5D0T - chains H and I of the 28 polymer chains in the assembly; structure by X-ray diffraction, 2.60 A resolution.

[Chain H]
Name: Proteasome subunit beta type-2
Source organism: Saccharomyces cerevisiae (strain ATCC 204508 / S288c)
Notes: EC 3.4.25.1
UniProt: P25043 (PSB2_YEAST); residues 1-232 here correspond to UniProt positions 30-261 (UniProt number = residue number + 29)
Amino-acid sequence (232 residues; each row starts with the number of its first residue):
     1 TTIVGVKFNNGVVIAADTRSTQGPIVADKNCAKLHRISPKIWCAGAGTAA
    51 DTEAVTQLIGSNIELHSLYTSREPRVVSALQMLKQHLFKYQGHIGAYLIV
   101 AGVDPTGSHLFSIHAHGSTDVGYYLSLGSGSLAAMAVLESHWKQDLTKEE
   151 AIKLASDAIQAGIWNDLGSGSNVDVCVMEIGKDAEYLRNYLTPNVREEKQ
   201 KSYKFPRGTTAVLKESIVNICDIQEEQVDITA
Unresolved in the structure: 227-232
Residues lining bound ligands: ALD (N-[(benzyloxy)carbonyl]-L-leucyl-N-[(2S)-1-hydroxy-4-methylpentan-2-yl]-L-leucinamide): His114, His116, Ser118, Asp120
Swiss-Prot annotation at these positions:
  - active site: Thr1 (Nucleophile)
From the paper describing this entry:
  - catalytic residues: Lys33 (proposed by the authors, not directly observed)

[Chain I]
Name: Proteasome subunit beta type-3
Source organism: Saccharomyces cerevisiae (strain ATCC 204508 / S288c)
Notes: EC 3.4.25.1
UniProt: P25451 (PSB3_YEAST); residues 0-204 here correspond to UniProt positions 1-205 (UniProt number = residue number + 1)
Amino-acid sequence (205 residues; each row starts with the number of its first residue; numbering starts at 0):
     0 MSDPSSINGGIVVAMTGKDCVAIACDLRLGSQSLGVSNKFEKIFHYGHVF
    50 LGITGLATDVTTLNEMFRYKTNLYKLKEERAIEPETFTQLVSSSLYERRF
   100 GPYFVGPVVAGINSKSGKPFIAGFDLIGCIDEAKDFIVSGTASDQLFGMC
   150 ESLYEPNLEPEDLFETISQALLNAADRDALSGWGAVVYIIKKDEVVKRYL
   200 KMRQD
Unresolved in the structure: 0
Metal / ion sites: Mg2+ site 1: Asp177, Ser180; Mg2+ site 2: Asp204 (shared with 2 residues of chain Y)
Swiss-Prot annotation at these positions:
  - modified residue: Ser30 (Phosphoserine)
  - cross-link: Lys69 (Glycyl lysine isopeptide (Lys-Gly) (interchain with G-Cter in ubiquitin))

[How chain H and chain I interact]
Pairs across the interface - 58 pairs, chain H then chain I:
  Ile25(H) - Asp143(I)
  Ile25(H) - Phe146(I)  hydrophobic
  Val26(H) - Phe146(I)
  Ala27(H) - Asp130(I)
  Ala27(H) - Phe146(I)  hydrophobic
  Asp28(H) - Asp130(I)
  Lys29(H) - Glu150(I)  salt bridge
  Ala49(H) - Cys128(I)  hydrophobic
  Ala50(H) - Tyr95(I)
  Ala50(H) - Ile126(I)  hydrophobic
  Ala50(H) - Cys128(I)
  Asp51(H) - Tyr95(I)  hydrogen bond
  Asp51(H) - Arg98(I)  salt bridge
  Ala54(H) - Tyr95(I)
  Tyr90(H) - Phe99(I)  hydrophobic
  His93(H) - Arg98(I)  hydrogen bond (backbone-side chain)
  His93(H) - Phe99(I)
  Ile94(H) - Phe99(I)  hydrophobic
  Arg196(H) - Glu150(I)  salt bridge
  Lys199(H) - Glu150(I)
  Lys199(H) - Ser151(I)
  Lys199(H) - Tyr153(I)  hydrogen bond (side chain-backbone)
  Ser202(H) - Glu154(I)  hydrogen bond
  Tyr203(H) - Ser151(I)
  Tyr203(H) - Leu152(I)  hydrophobic
  Lys204(H) - Asp161(I)  salt bridge
  Phe205(H) - Glu164(I)
  Phe205(H) - Gln168(I)
  Arg207(H) - Glu160(I)  salt bridge
  Arg207(H) - Asp161(I)  salt bridge
  Gly208(H) - Glu164(I)  hydrogen bond (backbone-side chain)
  Thr209(H) - Glu164(I)  hydrogen bond (backbone-side chain)
  Thr210(H) - Glu164(I)  hydrogen bond
  Thr210(H) - Ser167(I)
  Thr210(H) - Gln168(I)  hydrogen bond
  Thr210(H) - Leu199(I)
  Ala211(H) - Leu199(I)
  Ala211(H) - Lys200(I)  hydrogen bond (backbone-backbone)
  Val212(H) - Phe163(I)  hydrophobic
  Val212(H) - Tyr198(I)
  Leu213(H) - Tyr198(I)  hydrogen bond (backbone-backbone)
  Leu213(H) - Leu199(I)
  Leu213(H) - Lys200(I)
  Lys214(H) - Lys196(I)
  Lys214(H) - Arg197(I)
  Lys214(H) - Tyr198(I)  hydrogen bond (backbone-backbone)
  Glu215(H) - Lys196(I)
  Glu215(H) - Arg197(I)  salt bridge
  Ser216(H) - Val194(I)
  Ser216(H) - Val195(I)
  Ser216(H) - Lys196(I)  hydrogen bond (backbone-backbone)
  Ile217(H) - Val194(I)
  Val218(H) - His44(I)
  Val218(H) - Val194(I)  hydrogen bond (backbone-backbone)
  Val218(H) - Lys196(I)
  Ile220(H) - Gly46(I)
  Ile220(H) - Val194(I)  hydrophobic
  Asp222(H) - Lys74(I)  salt bridge
Interface residues without a listed pair, chain H (35 interface residues in all): Thr48, Pro206, Asn219
Interface residues without a listed pair, chain I (39 interface residues in all): His47, Phe49, Asp124, Gly127, Glu131, Asp134, Glu158, Thr165, Leu171, Tyr187

[Overview]
35 residues of chain H and 39 residues of chain I are in contact, with 13 hydrogen bonds and 8 salt bridges.
Among the polar pairs are Lys29(H)-Glu150(I), Asp51(H)-Arg98(I) and Arg196(H)-Glu150(I). Ligands of chain H:
compound ALD. From UniProt: active-site residue Thr1(H) on chain H. The paper reports the catalytic residue
Lys33(H).
Here chain H is Proteasome subunit beta type-2 and chain I is Proteasome subunit beta type-3, both from
Saccharomyces cerevisiae (strain ATCC 204508 / S288c). Entry 5D0T (Yeast 20S proteasome beta5-D166N mutant in
complex with MG132) was determined by X-ray diffraction, deposited together with 5CZ4, 5CZ5, 5CZ6, 5CZ7, 5CZ8,
5CZ9 and 16 further entries.
